7N0C - chains B and T of the 4 polymer chains in the assembly; structure by electron microscopy, 3.40 A resolution.

[Chain B]
Name: Proofreading exoribonuclease
From: Severe acute respiratory syndrome coronavirus 2
Notes: EC 3.1.13.-
Reference sequence: P0DTD1 (R1AB_SARS2); residues 1-527 here correspond to UniProt positions 5926-6452 (UniProt number = residue number + 5925)
Sequence (527 residues; each row starts with the number of its first residue):
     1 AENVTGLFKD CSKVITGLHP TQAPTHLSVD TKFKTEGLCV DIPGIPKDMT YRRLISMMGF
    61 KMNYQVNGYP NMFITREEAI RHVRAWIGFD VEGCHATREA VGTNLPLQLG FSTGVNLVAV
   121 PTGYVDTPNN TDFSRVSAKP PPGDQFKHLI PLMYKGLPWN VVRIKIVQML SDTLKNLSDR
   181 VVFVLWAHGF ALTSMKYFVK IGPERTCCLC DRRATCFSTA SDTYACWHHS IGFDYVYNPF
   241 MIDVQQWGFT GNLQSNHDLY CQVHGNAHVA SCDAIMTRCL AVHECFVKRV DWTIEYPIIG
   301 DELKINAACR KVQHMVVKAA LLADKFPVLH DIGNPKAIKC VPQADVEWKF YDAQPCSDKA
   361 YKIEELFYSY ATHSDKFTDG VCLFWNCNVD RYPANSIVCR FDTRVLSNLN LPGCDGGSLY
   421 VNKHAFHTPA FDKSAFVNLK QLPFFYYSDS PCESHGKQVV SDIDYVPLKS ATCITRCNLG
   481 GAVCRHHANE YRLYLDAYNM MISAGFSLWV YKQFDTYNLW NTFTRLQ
Not modelled in the structure: 455-464, 524-527
Sequence notes: engineered mutation Ala-191 (Glu6116 in P0DTD1)
Swiss-Prot annotation at these positions:
  - region: Cys-414 to Thr-428 (GpppA-binding)
  - active site: Asp-90, Glu-92, His-268, Asp-273
  - binding site (Mg(2+)): Asp-90, Glu-92, His-268, Asp-273
  - binding site (Zn(2+)): Cys-207, Cys-210, Cys-226, His-229, His-257, Cys-261, His-264, Cys-279, Cys-452, Cys-477, Cys-484, His-487
  - binding site (S-adenosyl-L-methionine): Asp-331 to Ala-337
  - site: Gln-527 (Cleavage)
Ion coordination: Mg2+ site 1: Asp-90, Glu-92, Asp-273 (shared with 1 residue of chain D); Mg2+ site 2: Asp-90 (shared with 1 residue of chain D); Zn2+ site 1: Cys-207, Cys-210, Cys-226, His-229; Zn2+ site 2: His-257, Cys-261, His-264, Cys-279; Zn2+ site 3: Cys-452, Cys-477, Cys-484, His-487
What the authors report for this chain:
  - mutagenesis - E191A: abolished catalytic activity
  - binding site for the 37-nt RNA strand (chain T): Lys-9, His-95, Asn-104
  - binding site for the 33-nt RNA strand: Glu-92, Gly-93, His-95, Phe-146, Trp-186, Gln-245
  - catalytic residues: His-268 (citing earlier work)
  - specificity-determining residues: His-95 (proposed by the authors, not directly observed)

[Chain T]
Molecule: 37-nt RNA strand
Sequence (37 nucleotides; numbered 2 to 38; the number before each row is that of its first residue):
     2 GGGAUGUGAU UUUAAUAGCU UCUUAGGAGA AUGACUU
Not modelled in the structure: 2-4, 30-38

[Chain B / chain T interface]
Contacting residue pairs - 15 pairs, chain B then chain T:
  Gly-6(B) / G9(T)  phosphate contact
  Lys-9(B) / U8(T)  salt bridge to the phosphate
  Lys-9(B) / G9(T)  salt bridge to the phosphate
  Met-58(B) / U8(T)  sugar contact
  His-95(B) / G7(T)  stacking on the base
  Thr-97(B) / U6(T)  hydrogen bond to the base
  Val-101(B) / A5(T)  base contact
  Val-101(B) / U6(T)  base contact
  Val-101(B) / G7(T)  sugar contact
  Gly-102(B) / G7(T)  sugar contact
  Gly-102(B) / U8(T)  sugar contact
  Thr-103(B) / G7(T)  sugar contact
  Asn-104(B) / G7(T)  hydrogen bond to the sugar
  Asn-104(B) / U8(T)  sugar contact
  Lys-139(B) / U6(T)  hydrogen bond to the sugar

[Summary]
10 residues of chain B face 5 of chain T across their interface; the contacts include 3 hydrogen bonds, 2 salt
bridges and 1 aromatic stacking contact. Polar pairs include Thr-97(B)/U6(T), Asn-104(B)/G7(T) and
Lys-139(B)/U6(T). From the paper: the catalytic residue His-268(B); E191A of chain B abolishes catalytic
activity.
Here chain B is Proofreading exoribonuclease (Severe acute respiratory syndrome coronavirus 2) and chain T is
a 37-nt RNA strand. Entry 7N0C (Cryo-EM structure of the monomeric form of SARS-CoV-2 nsp10-nsp14 (E191A)-RNA
complex) was determined by electron microscopy, deposited together with 7N0B and 7N0D.
